Entry 2AZ0 (X-ray diffraction, 2.60 A resolution); this record covers chains A and B of the 4 polymer chains in the assembly.

Chain A (and B):
Protein: B2 protein
Source organism: Flock house virus
Notes: chain B of this document is another copy of the same molecule, construct and numbering; everything in this record applies to it too
Reference sequence: P68831 (B2_FHV); residue numbers follow UniProt; this construct covers 1-73
Sequence (73 residues; each row starts with the number of its first residue):
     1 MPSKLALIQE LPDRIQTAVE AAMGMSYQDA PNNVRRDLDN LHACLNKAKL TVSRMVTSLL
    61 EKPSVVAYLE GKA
Unresolved in the structure: 1, 72-73 (chain B: 1, 73)
From the paper describing this entry:
  - binding site for the 18-nt RNA strand: Asn40, Cys44, Lys47, Met55, Ser58, Lys62
  - binding site for the 18-nt RNA strand: Asn33, Arg36, Arg54, Met55, Ser58, Lys62
  - mutagenesis - C44A, C44S: decreased binding to the 18-nt RNA strand

Interface between chain A and chain B:
Contacting residue pairs - 49 pairs, chain A then chain B:
  Lys4(A) with Met25(B); Ser26(B), hydrogen bond (side chain-backbone)
  Ile8(A) with Met25(B), hydrophobic
  Leu11(A) with Ala18(B); Ala22(B), hydrophobic
  Arg14(A) with Thr17(B); Ala18(B), hydrogen bond (side chain-backbone)
  Ile15(A) with Ala18(B)
  Thr17(A) with Arg14(B), hydrogen bond (backbone-side chain)
  Ala18(A) with Leu11(B); Arg14(B), hydrogen bond (backbone-side chain); Ile15(B)
  Ala21(A) with Leu7(B)
  Ala22(A) with Leu11(B), hydrophobic
  Met25(A) with Lys4(B); Leu7(B), hydrophobic; Leu69(B), hydrophobic
  Ser26(A) with Lys4(B), hydrogen bond (backbone-side chain); Tyr68(B)
  Tyr27(A) with Tyr68(B)
  Asp29(A) with Tyr68(B), hydrogen bond
  Ala30(A) with Tyr68(B)
  Asn33(A) with Ser64(B), hydrogen bond
  Val34(A) with Ser64(B); Val65(B); Tyr68(B), hydrophobic
  Asp37(A) with Lys62(B), salt bridge; Val65(B)
  Leu38(A) with Tyr68(B), hydrophobic
  Leu41(A) with Leu59(B), hydrophobic
  Cys44(A) with Thr51(B); Met55(B), hydrophobic
  Leu45(A) with Val52(B), hydrophobic
  Thr51(A) with Cys44(B)
  Val52(A) with Leu45(B), hydrophobic
  Met55(A) with Asn40(B); Cys44(B), hydrophobic
  Leu59(A) with Asp37(B); Leu41(B), hydrophobic
  Lys62(A) with Asp37(B), salt bridge
  Ser64(A) with Asn33(B), hydrogen bond; Val34(B)
  Val65(A) with Val34(B); Asp37(B)
  Tyr68(A) with Ser26(B), hydrogen bond (side chain-backbone); Tyr27(B); Asp29(B), hydrogen bond; Ala30(B), hydrophobic; Val34(B), hydrophobic
Other interface residues (no listed pair), chain A (34 interface residues in all): Leu7, Gln28, Pro31, Ala48, Leu69
Other interface residues (no listed pair), chain B (35 interface residues in all): Ile8, Val19, Ala21, Pro31, Leu38, Ala48

In short:
34 residues of chain A face 35 of chain B across their interface, with 10 hydrogen bonds and 2 salt bridges.
Polar contacts include Asp37(A)-Lys62(B), Lys4(A)-Ser26(B) and Arg14(A)-Ala18(B). From the paper: a binding
site for the 18-nt RNA strand at Asn40(A), Cys44(A) and Lys47(A) among others; C44A and C44S of chain A reduce
binding to the 18-nt RNA strand.
Both chains are B2 protein (Flock house virus). Entry 2AZ0 (Flock House virus B2-dsRNA Complex (P212121)) was
determined by X-ray diffraction together with 2AZ2 from the same study.
